PDB entry 7K8R | X-ray diffraction, 2.00 A resolution | chains H and L

Chain H:
Molecule: C135 Fab Heavy Chain
From: Homo sapiens
Notes: antibody fragment or engineered binder
Chain sequence (222 residues; each row starts with the number of its first residue; a row labelled like 82A-82C holds insertion residues (82A, then the next letters in order)):
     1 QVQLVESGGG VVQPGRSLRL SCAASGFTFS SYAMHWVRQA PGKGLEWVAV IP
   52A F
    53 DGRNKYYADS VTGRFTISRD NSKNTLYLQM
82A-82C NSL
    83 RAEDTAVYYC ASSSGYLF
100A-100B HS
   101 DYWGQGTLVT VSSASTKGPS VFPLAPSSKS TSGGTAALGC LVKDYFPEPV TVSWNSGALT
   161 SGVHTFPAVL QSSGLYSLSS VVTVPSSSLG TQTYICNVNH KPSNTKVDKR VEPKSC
Not modelled in the structure: 128-129
Cystine bridges: Cys22-Cys92, Cys140-Cys196

Chain L:
Molecule: C135 Fab Light Chain
From: Homo sapiens
Notes: antibody fragment or engineered binder
Chain sequence (214 residues; numbered 1 to 214; the number before each row is that of its first residue):
     1 DIQMTQSPST LSASVGDRVT ITCRASQSIS NWLAWFQQKP GKAPKLLIYE ASSLESGVPS
    61 RFSGSGSGTE FTLTISSLQP DDFATYYCQQ YNSYPWTFGQ GTKVEIKRTV AAPSVFIFPP
   121 SDEQLKSGTA SVVCLLNNFY PREAKVQWKV DNALQSGNSQ ESVTEQDSKD STYSLSSTLT
   181 LSKADYEKHK VYACEVTHQG LSSPVTKSFN RGEC
Cystine bridges: Cys23-Cys88, Cys134-Cys194

Interface between chain H and chain L:
Pairs across the interface (68):
  His35(H) with Trp96(L)
  Gln39(H) with Gln38(L), hydrogen bond; Tyr87(L), hydrogen bond
  Lys43(H) with Tyr87(L)
  Gly44(H) with Tyr87(L)
  Leu45(H) with Pro44(L), hydrophobic; Tyr87(L), hydrophobic; Phe98(L)
  Trp47(H) with Tyr94(L), hydrophobic; Pro95(L), hydrophobic; Trp96(L); Phe98(L)
  Val50(H) with Tyr94(L), hydrophobic
  Tyr58(H) with Tyr94(L), hydrophobic
  Tyr59(H) with Pro95(L)
  Ala60(H) with Pro95(L), hydrophobic
  Asp61(H) with Asp1(L), hydrogen bond (side chain-backbone); Pro95(L)
  Tyr98(H) with Tyr91(L), hydrophobic; Tyr94(L), hydrogen bond; Trp96(L)
  Leu99(H) with Tyr49(L), hydrophobic; Tyr91(L), hydrophobic
  Phe100(H) with Phe36(L); Leu46(L); Gln89(L); Trp96(L), hydrophobic
  His100A(H) with Leu46(L); Glu55(L), salt bridge
  Ser100B(H) with Ala43(L); Pro44(L)
  Trp103(H) with Ala43(L), hydrophobic; Pro44(L), hydrophobic
  Val121(H) with Glu123(L)
  Phe122(H) with Ser121(L); Glu123(L); Gln124(L)
  Pro123(H) with Ser121(L)
  Leu124(H) with Phe118(L), hydrophobic; Val133(L), hydrophobic
  Ala125(H) with Phe118(L)
  Thr135(H) with Phe116(L)
  Ala137(H) with Phe116(L), hydrophobic; Phe118(L); Leu135(L), hydrophobic
  Leu141(H) with Ser131(L)
  Lys143(H) with Gln124(L); Ser131(L)
  His164(H) with Asn137(L); Asn138(L), hydrogen bond; Ser174(L), hydrogen bond
  Phe166(H) with Leu135(L), hydrophobic; Ser162(L); Thr164(L); Ser174(L); Leu175(L); Ser176(L)
  Pro167(H) with Ser162(L), hydrogen bond (backbone-side chain); Val163(L)
  Val169(H) with Gln160(L); Glu161(L); Ser162(L)
  Leu170(H) with Gln160(L), hydrogen bond (backbone-side chain)
  Gln171(H) with Gln160(L)
  Ser179(H) with Ser176(L), hydrogen bond
  Thr183(H) with Asn137(L)
  Lys209(H) with Glu123(L), salt bridge
  Lys214(H) with Asp122(L), salt bridge
Interface residues without a listed pair, chain H (43 interface residues in all): Val37, Glu46, Ala136, Leu138, Thr165, Val181, Cys216
Interface residues without a listed pair, chain L (40 interface residues in all): Ala34, Lys45, Gln100, Thr129, Asp167, Glu213

Summary:
The interface between chain H and chain L involves 43 residues on one side and 40 on the other, with 9
hydrogen bonds and 3 salt bridges. Polar pairs include His100A(H)-Glu55(L), Lys209(H)-Glu123(L) and
Lys214(H)-Asp122(L).
Chain H is C135 Fab Heavy Chain and chain L is C135 Fab Light Chain, both from Homo sapiens; the structure,
Crystal structure of an anti-SARS-CoV-2 human neutralizing antibody Fab fragment, C135, was determined by
X-ray diffraction together with 7K8O, 7K8P, 7K8S, 7K8V, 7K8W and 7K8Z from the same study.
